9DK2 - chains A and B; structure by X-ray diffraction, 2.50 A resolution.

[Chain A]
Protein: Kinase
Organism: Streptomyces rochei
Reference sequence: A0A0K1TP15 (A0A0K1TP15_STRRO); residue numbers follow UniProt; this construct covers 1-401
Amino-acid sequence (403 residues; row label = number of the first residue in the row; numbers below 1 keep their minus sign (Gly-1 is residue -1)):
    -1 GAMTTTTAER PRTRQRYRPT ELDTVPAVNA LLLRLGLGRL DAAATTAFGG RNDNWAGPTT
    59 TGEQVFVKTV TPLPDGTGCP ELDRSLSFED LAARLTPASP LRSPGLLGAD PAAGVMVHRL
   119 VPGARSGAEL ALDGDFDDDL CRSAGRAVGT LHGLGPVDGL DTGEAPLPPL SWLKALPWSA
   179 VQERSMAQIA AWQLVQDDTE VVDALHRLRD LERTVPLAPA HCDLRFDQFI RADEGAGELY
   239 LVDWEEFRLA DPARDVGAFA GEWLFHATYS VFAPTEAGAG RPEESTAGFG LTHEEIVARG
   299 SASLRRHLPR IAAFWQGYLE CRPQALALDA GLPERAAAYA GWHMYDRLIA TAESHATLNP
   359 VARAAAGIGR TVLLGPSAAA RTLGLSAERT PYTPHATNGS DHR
Not modelled in the structure: -1 to 23, 72-75, 152-154, 272-287, 387-401
Construct notes: expression tag (-1 to 0)
Ion coordination: Mg2+ site 1: Gln226 (together with ATP); Mg2+ site 2: Asp241, Glu243 (together with ATP)
Residues lining bound ligands: ATP (adenosine-5'-triphosphate): Phe46, Gly47, Gly48, Arg49, Asn50, Asn52, Phe64, Lys66, Pro102, His116, Arg117, Leu118, Val119, Ala122, Arg223, Asp225, Gln226, Ile228, Val240, Asp241, Glu243

[Chain B]
Protein: Lyase
Organism: Streptomyces rochei
Reference sequence: A0A0K1TP21 (A0A0K1TP21_STRRO); residue numbers follow UniProt; this construct covers 1-376
Amino-acid sequence (378 residues; row label = number of the first residue in the row; numbers below 1 keep their minus sign (Gly-1 is residue -1)):
    -1 GAMTTALLNS PVPDASPVAR HRGLAPRLAE ALDAVSVAPG ARRASVAGRT VTADSPRDLR
    59 GRLTNALYEE LHAGRHRGGA VPDGPPPRRT LRDPALEARL AAAVPHRTTP TRGRLVEVLR
   119 RPDGDQLVVR LPEVTARVPA DRLLSPSVPP APGETVELAL EAARPALSPG FFYVMGSRPL
   179 PRPAGAVRRI FLHARDADAA VVLWGAALGA LEEAAALYHA KVLSDPQDFP RRDAVVLYLH
   239 GDHRPGERAV TEAVSRYAGT LTGPDTSVFT EELAPGVAAA WDPQDPRPGQ SGMSFGQHRA
   299 FALASGLIDC ALADGSEASD ASGASGASEA TEAADAPRPS DAPVGPGRAE HVVRALREAG
   359 IDPLHPQNNL DPSPGAAR
Not modelled in the structure: -1 to 12, 74-88, 312-344, 369-376
Construct notes: expression tag (-1 to 0)

[How chain A and chain B interact]
Residue-residue contacts - 36 pairs, chain A then chain B:
  Lys172(A) - Glu115(B)  salt bridge
  Lys172(A) - Thr133(B)
  Ala173(A) - Val126(B)  hydrophobic
  Ala173(A) - Thr133(B)
  Ala173(A) - Ala134(B)
  Leu174(A) - Thr133(B)  hydrogen bond (backbone-backbone)
  Leu174(A) - Ala134(B)
  Leu174(A) - Arg135(B)  hydrogen bond (backbone-backbone)
  Pro175(A) - Arg135(B)
  Trp176(A) - Arg135(B)  hydrogen bond (backbone-backbone)
  Trp176(A) - Leu158(B)  hydrophobic
  Trp176(A) - Glu159(B)  hydrogen bond
  Trp176(A) - Arg162(B)
  Gln180(A) - Glu159(B)  hydrogen bond
  Glu181(A) - Ala164(B)
  Arg182(A) - Ala164(B)
  Arg182(A) - Leu165(B)
  Ser183(A) - Ala164(B)
  Ser183(A) - Leu165(B)
  Met184(A) - Leu165(B)  hydrogen bond (backbone-backbone)
  Ile187(A) - Glu131(B)
  Ile187(A) - Val132(B)  hydrophobic
  Ile187(A) - Leu165(B)  hydrophobic
  Gln191(A) - Pro130(B)  hydrogen bond (side chain-backbone)
  Gln191(A) - Glu131(B)  hydrogen bond (side chain-backbone)
  Gln191(A) - Val132(B)
  Gln194(A) - Val132(B)
  Gln194(A) - Thr133(B)  hydrogen bond (side chain-backbone)
  Asp195(A) - Arg128(B)  salt bridge
  Gly288(A) - Arg55(B)  hydrogen bond (backbone-side chain)
  Leu289(A) - Arg55(B)
  Glu293(A) - Arg55(B)  salt bridge
  Glu351(A) - Pro167(B)
  Ser352(A) - Pro167(B)
  His353(A) - Pro167(B)
  Ala354(A) - Pro167(B)
Interface residues without a listed pair, chain A (22 interface residues in all): Thr290
Interface residues without a listed pair, chain B (21 interface residues in all): Leu117, Leu129, Val136, Arg140, Ala161

[Summary]
Chain A and chain B form an interface of 22 and 21 residues respectively; the contacts include 10 hydrogen
bonds and 3 salt bridges. Polar pairs include Lys172(A)-Glu115(B), Asp195(A)-Arg128(B) and Glu293(A)-Arg55(B).
Bound to chain A: ATP. Asp241(A) and Glu243(A) coordinate Mg2+ site 2.
Chain A is Kinase and chain B is Lyase, both from Streptomyces rochei; the structure, Lexapeptide dehydratase
complex LxmKY, ATP bound, was determined by X-ray diffraction (same publication as 9DK1 and 9DK3).
